5FYW - chains A and E of the 22 polymer chains in the assembly; structure by electron microscopy, 4.35 A resolution (low resolution: residue-level contacts below are approximate; hydrogen-bond / salt-bridge calls are withheld).

[Chain A]
Molecule: DNA-directed RNA polymerase II subunit RPB1
Source organism: Saccharomyces cerevisiae
Notes: EC 2.7.7.6
Reference sequence: P04050 (RPB1_YEAST); residues 1-1733 here = UniProt positions 1-1733
Amino-acid sequence (1733 residues; row label = number of the first residue in the row):
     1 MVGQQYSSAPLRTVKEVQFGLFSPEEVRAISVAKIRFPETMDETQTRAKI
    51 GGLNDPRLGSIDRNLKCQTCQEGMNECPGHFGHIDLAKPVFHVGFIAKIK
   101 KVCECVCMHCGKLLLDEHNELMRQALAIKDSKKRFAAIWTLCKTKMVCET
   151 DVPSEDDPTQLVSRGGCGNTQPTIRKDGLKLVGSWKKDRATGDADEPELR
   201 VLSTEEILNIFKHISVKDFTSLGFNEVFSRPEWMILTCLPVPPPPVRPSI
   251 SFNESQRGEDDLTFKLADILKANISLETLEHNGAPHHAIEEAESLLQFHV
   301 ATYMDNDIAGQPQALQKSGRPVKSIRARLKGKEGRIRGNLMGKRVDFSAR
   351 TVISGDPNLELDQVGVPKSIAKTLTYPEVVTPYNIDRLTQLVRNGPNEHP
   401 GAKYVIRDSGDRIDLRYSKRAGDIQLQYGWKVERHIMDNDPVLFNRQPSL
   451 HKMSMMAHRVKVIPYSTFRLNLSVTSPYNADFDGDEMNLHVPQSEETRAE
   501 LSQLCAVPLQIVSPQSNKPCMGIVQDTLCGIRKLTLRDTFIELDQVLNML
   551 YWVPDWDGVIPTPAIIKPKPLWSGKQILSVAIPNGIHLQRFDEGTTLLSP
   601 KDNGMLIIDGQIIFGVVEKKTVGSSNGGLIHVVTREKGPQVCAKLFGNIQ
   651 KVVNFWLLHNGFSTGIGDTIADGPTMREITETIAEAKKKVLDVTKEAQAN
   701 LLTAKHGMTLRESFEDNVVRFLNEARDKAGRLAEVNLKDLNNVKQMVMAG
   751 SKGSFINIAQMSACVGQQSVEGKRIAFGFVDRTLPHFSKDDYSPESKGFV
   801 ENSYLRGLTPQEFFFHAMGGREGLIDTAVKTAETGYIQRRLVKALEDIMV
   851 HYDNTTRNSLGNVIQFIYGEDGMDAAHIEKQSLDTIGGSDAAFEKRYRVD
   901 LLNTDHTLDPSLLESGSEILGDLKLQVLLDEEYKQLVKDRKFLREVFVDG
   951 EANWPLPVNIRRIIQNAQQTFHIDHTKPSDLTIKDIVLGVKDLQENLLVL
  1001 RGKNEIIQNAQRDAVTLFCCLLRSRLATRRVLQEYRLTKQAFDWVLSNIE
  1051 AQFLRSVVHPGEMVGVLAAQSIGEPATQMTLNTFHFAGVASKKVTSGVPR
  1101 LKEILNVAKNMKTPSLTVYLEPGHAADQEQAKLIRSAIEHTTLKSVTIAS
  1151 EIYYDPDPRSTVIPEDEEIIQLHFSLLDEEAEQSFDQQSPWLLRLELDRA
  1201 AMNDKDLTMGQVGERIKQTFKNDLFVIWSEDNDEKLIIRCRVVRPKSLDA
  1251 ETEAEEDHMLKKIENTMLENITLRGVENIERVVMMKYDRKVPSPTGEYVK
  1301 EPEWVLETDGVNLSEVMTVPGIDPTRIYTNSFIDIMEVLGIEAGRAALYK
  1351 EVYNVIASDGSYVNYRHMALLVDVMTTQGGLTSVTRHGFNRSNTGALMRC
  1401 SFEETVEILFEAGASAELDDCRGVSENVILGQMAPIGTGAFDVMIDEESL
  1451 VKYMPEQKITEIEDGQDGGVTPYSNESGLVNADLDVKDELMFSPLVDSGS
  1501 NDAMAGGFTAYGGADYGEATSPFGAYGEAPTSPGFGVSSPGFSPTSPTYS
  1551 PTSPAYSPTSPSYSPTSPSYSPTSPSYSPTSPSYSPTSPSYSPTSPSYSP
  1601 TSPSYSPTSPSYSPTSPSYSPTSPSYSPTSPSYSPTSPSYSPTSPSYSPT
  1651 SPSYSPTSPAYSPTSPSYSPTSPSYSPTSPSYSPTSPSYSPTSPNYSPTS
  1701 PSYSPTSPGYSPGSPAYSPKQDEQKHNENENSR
Unresolved in the structure: 1-2, 155-163, 188-196, 1080-1092, 1176-1186, 1244-1253, 1453-1733
Swiss-Prot annotation at these positions:
  - region: Pro248 to Asp260 (Lid loop), Asn306 to Lys323 (Rudder loop), Pro810 to Glu822 (Bridging helix)
  - binding site (Zn(2+)): Cys67, Cys70, Cys77, His80, Cys107, Cys110, Cys148, Cys167
  - binding site (Mg(2+)): Asp481, Asp483, Asp485
  - modified residue: Thr1471 (Phosphothreonine)
  - cross-link (Glycyl lysine isopeptide (Lys-Gly)): Lys695 (interchain with G-Cter in ubiquitin), Lys1246 (interchain with G-Cter in ubiquitin), Lys1350 (interchain with G-Cter in ubiquitin)
Metal / ion sites: Zn2+ site 1: Cys67, Cys70, Cys77; Zn2+ site 2: Cys107, Cys110, Cys148; Mg2+: Asp481, Asp483, Asp485

[Chain E]
Molecule: DNA-directed RNA polymerases I, II, and III subunit rpabc 1
Source organism: Saccharomyces cerevisiae
Reference sequence: P20434 (RPAB1_YEAST); numbering as in UniProt (aligned over 1-215)
Amino-acid sequence (215 residues; row label = number of the first residue in the row):
     1 MDQENERNISRLWRAFRTVKEMVKDRGYFITQEEVELPLEDFKAKYCDSM
    51 GRPQRKMMSFQANPTEESISKFPDMGSLWVEFCDEPSVGVKTMKTFVIHI
   101 QEKNFQTGIFVYQNNITPSAMKLVPSIPPATIETFNEAALVVNITHHELV
   151 PKHIRLSSDEKRELLKRYRLKESQLPRIQRADPVALYLGLKRGEVVKIIR
   201 KSETSGRYASYRICM
Unresolved in the structure: 1-2

[Chain A / chain E interface]
Residue-residue contacts (72; chain A residue first):
  Glu120(A) - Lys122(E)
  Thr855(A) - Tyr168(E)
  Arg857(A) - Tyr168(E)
  Arg857(A) - Leu170(E)
  Leu860(A) - Gln174(E)
  Gly861(A) - Gln174(E)
  Asn862(A) - Ser173(E)
  Asn862(A) - Gln174(E)
  Val863(A) - Leu170(E)
  Val863(A) - Gln174(E)
  Val863(A) - Pro176(E)
  Gln865(A) - Tyr208(E)
  Phe866(A) - Leu175(E)
  Phe866(A) - Tyr208(E)
  Phe866(A) - Tyr211(E)
  Gly869(A) - Thr204(E)
  Glu870(A) - Ser202(E)
  Glu870(A) - Thr204(E)
  Glu870(A) - Ser205(E)
  Glu870(A) - Tyr208(E)
  Asp871(A) - Thr204(E)
  Phe942(A) - Gly206(E)
  Phe942(A) - Arg207(E)
  Val946(A) - Ser202(E)
  Val946(A) - Gly206(E)
  Asn1004(A) - Arg167(E)
  Ile1006(A) - Glu163(E)
  Ile1006(A) - Leu164(E)
  Ile1006(A) - Tyr168(E)
  Asp1013(A) - Ser205(E)
  Asp1013(A) - Arg207(E)
  Thr1016(A) - Ser205(E)
  Thr1016(A) - Arg207(E)
  Leu1017(A) - Thr204(E)
  Leu1017(A) - Ser205(E)
  Met1317(A) - Val142(E)
  Thr1318(A) - Arg11(E)
  Thr1318(A) - Arg14(E)
  Thr1318(A) - Val141(E)
  Pro1324(A) - Arg14(E)
  Pro1324(A) - Val142(E)
  Pro1324(A) - His147(E)
  Thr1325(A) - His146(E)
  Thr1325(A) - His147(E)
  Thr1325(A) - Glu148(E)
  Arg1326(A) - Glu148(E)
  Ile1327(A) - His147(E)
  Glu1337(A) - Pro183(E)
  Val1338(A) - Pro183(E)
  Leu1339(A) - Ile144(E)
  Leu1339(A) - His147(E)
  Gly1340(A) - Asp182(E)
  Gly1340(A) - Pro183(E)
  Ile1341(A) - Ile178(E)
  Ile1341(A) - Asp182(E)
  Glu1342(A) - Pro151(E)
  Glu1342(A) - His153(E)
  Glu1342(A) - Arg200(E)
  Glu1342(A) - Arg212(E)
  Ala1343(A) - Leu149(E)
  Arg1345(A) - Arg200(E)
  Tyr1349(A) - Glu203(E)
  Tyr1365(A) - Glu203(E)
  Tyr1365(A) - Thr204(E)
  Arg1366(A) - Thr204(E)
  Thr1376(A) - Arg212(E)
  Thr1377(A) - Pro176(E)
  Thr1377(A) - Arg177(E)
  Thr1377(A) - Arg212(E)
  Gln1378(A) - Arg177(E)
  Gly1379(A) - Arg177(E)
  Gly1379(A) - Gln179(E)
Also at the interface, not in a pair above, chain A (54 interface residues in all): Asp853, Ile864, Ile867, Glu945, Phe947, Trp954, Leu956, Ile1007, Ala1010, Ala1014, Tyr1328, Met1336, Ala1346, Ala1347
Also at the interface, not in a pair above, chain E (46 interface residues in all): Ala138, Asn143, Val150, Arg169, Val184, Ile198, Lys201, Ala209, Ser210, Met215

[Summary]
Chain A and chain E form an interface of 54 and 46 residues respectively. The Zn2+ site 1 is built by
Cys67(A), Cys70(A) and Cys77(A). Curated annotation (UniProt) lists 8 Zn2+-binding residues and 3 Mg2+-binding
residues on chain A.
Chain A is DNA-directed RNA polymerase II subunit RPB1 and chain E is DNA-directed RNA polymerases I, II, and
III subunit rpabc 1, both from Saccharomyces cerevisiae; the structure, Transcription initiation complex
structures elucidate DNA opening (OC), was determined by electron microscopy together with 5FZ5, 5IP7 and 5IP9
from the same study.
